7PY6 - chains T and C of the 10 polymer chains in the assembly; structure by electron microscopy, 4.10 A resolution (low resolution: residue-level contacts below are approximate; hydrogen-bond / salt-bridge calls are withheld).

== Chain T ==
Molecule: tDNA
Sequence (39 nucleotides; each row starts with the number of its first residue):
     1 CTCTGAATCT CTTCCGACGC GCCGCGGGAC GTACTGACC
Disordered / not traced: 1, 32-39

== Chain C ==
Name: DNA-directed RNA polymerase subunit beta
Organism: Escherichia coli
Notes: EC 2.7.7.6
UniProtKB: P0A8V4 (RPOB_ECO57); residue numbers follow UniProt; this construct covers 1-1342
Sequence (1342 residues; row label = number of the first residue in the row):
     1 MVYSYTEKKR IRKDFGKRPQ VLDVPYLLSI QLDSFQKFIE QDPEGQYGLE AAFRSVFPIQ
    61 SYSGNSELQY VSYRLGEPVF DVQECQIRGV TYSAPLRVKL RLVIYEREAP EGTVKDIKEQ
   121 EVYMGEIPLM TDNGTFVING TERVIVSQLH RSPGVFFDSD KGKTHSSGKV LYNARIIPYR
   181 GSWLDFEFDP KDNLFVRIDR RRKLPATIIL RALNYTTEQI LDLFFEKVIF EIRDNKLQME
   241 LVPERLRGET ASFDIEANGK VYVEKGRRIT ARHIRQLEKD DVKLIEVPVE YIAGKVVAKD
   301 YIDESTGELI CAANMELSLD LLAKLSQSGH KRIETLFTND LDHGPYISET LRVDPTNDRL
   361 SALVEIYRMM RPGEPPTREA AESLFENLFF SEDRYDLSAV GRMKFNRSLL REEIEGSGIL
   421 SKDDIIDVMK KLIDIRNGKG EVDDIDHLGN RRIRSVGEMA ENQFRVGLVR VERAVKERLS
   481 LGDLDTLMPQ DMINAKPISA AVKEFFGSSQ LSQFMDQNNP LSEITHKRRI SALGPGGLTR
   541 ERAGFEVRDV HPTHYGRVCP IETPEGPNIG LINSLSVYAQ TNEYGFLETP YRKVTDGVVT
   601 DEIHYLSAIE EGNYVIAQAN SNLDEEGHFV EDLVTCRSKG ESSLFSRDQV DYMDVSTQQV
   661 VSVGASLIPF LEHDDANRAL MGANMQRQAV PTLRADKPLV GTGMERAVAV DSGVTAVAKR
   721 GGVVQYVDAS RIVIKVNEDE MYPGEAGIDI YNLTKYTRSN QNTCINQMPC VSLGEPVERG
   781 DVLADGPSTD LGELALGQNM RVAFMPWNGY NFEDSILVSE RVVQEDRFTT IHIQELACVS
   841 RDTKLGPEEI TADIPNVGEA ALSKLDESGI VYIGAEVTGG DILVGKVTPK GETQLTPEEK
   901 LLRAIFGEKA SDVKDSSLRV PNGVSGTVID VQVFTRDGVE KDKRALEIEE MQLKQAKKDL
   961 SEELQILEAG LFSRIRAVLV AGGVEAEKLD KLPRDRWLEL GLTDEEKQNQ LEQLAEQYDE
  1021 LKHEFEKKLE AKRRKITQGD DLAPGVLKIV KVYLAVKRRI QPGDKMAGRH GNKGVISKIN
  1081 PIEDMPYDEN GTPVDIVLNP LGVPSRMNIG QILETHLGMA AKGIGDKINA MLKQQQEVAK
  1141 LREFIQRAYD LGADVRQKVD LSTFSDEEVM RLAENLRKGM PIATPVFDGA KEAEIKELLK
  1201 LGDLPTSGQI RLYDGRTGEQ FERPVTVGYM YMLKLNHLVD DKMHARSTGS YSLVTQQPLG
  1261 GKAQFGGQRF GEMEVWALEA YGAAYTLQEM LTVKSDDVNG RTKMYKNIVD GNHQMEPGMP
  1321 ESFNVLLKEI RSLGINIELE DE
Disordered / not traced: 1
UniProt features mapped onto this chain:
  - modified residue (N6-acetyllysine): Lys1022, Lys1200

== How chain T and chain C interact ==
Contacting residue pairs (12; chain T residue first):
  DC9(T) with His165(C)
  DG16(T) with Arg542(C)
  DC18(T) with Met1273(C)
  DG19(T) with Arg1269(C); Gly1271(C)
  DC20(T) with Arg1269(C)
  DG21(T) with His1244(C); Gly1261(C); Lys1262(C)
  DG24(T) with Arg143(C)
  DC25(T) with Asn139(C); Ser508(C)
Other interface residues (no listed pair), chain T (10 interface residues in all): DT10, DC22
Other interface residues (no listed pair), chain C (15 interface residues in all): Thr141, Lys191, Gly1267, Gln1268

== In short ==
10 residues of chain T and 15 residues of chain C are in contact.
Chain T is tDNA and chain C is DNA-directed RNA polymerase subunit beta (Escherichia coli); the structure,
CryoEM structure of E.coli RNA polymerase elongation complex bound to NusA and NusG (NusA and NusG ..., was
determined by electron microscopy, deposited together with 7PY0, 7PY1, 7PY3, 7PY5, 7PY7, 7PY8 and 4 further
entries.
